Entry 4AZJ (X-ray diffraction, 1.50 A resolution); this record covers chains A and B.

[Chain A (and B)]
Protein: Phosphoserine aminotransferase
Source organism: Bacillus alcalophilus
Notes: EC 2.6.1.52; chain B of this document is another copy of the same molecule, construct and numbering; everything in this record applies to it too
Reference sequence: Q9RME2 (SERC_BACAO); residues 1-360 here correspond to UniProt positions 2-361 (UniProt number = residue number + 1)
Chain sequence (360 residues; each row starts with the number of its first residue):
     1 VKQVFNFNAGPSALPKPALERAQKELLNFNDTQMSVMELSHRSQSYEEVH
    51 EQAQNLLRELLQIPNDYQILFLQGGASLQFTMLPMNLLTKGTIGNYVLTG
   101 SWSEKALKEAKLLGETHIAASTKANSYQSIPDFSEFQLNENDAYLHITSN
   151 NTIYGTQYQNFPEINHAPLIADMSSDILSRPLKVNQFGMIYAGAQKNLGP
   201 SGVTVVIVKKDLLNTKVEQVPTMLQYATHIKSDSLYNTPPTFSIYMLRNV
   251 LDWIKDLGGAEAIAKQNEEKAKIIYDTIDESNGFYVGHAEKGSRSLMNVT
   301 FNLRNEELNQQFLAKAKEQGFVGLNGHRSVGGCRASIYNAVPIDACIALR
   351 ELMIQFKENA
Metal / ion sites: Na+: Asp276, Asp279
Residues lining bound ligands:
  - pyridoxal phosphate / phosphoserine, molecule 1: Ala9, Gly74, Gly75, Ala76, Ser77, Phe80, Trp102, Thr148, Asn150, Thr152, Ile153, Asp172, Ser174, Ser175, Gln195, Lys196, His327, Arg328, Arg334
  - pyridoxal phosphate / phosphoserine, molecule 2: His41, Arg42, Asn237, Thr238
Swiss-Prot annotation at these positions:
  - binding site (L-glutamate): Arg42
  - binding site (pyridoxal 5'-phosphate): Ala76, Ser77, Trp102, Thr152, Asp172, Gln195, Asn237, Thr238
  - modified residue: Lys196 (N6-(pyridoxal phosphate)lysine)

[Chain A / chain B interface]
Residue-residue contacts (103; chain A residue first):
  Val4(A) - Thr32(B)
  Val4(A) - Gln33(B)
  Val4(A) - Met34(B)  hydrophobic
  Asn6(A) - Met34(B)
  Asn6(A) - Glu38(B)  hydrogen bond (side chain-backbone)
  Asn8(A) - Met34(B)
  Asn8(A) - Glu38(B)  hydrogen bond (side chain-backbone)
  Asn8(A) - Leu39(B)
  Asn8(A) - Ser40(B)
  Gly10(A) - His41(B)  hydrogen bond (backbone-side chain)
  Pro11(A) - Met37(B)
  Pro11(A) - Leu39(B)
  Pro11(A) - His41(B)
  Pro11(A) - Thr238(B)
  Ser12(A) - Glu38(B)
  Ala13(A) - Glu38(B)
  Leu14(A) - Met37(B)  hydrophobic
  Leu14(A) - Glu38(B)  hydrogen bond (backbone-side chain)
  Lys16(A) - Leu27(B)
  Leu19(A) - Leu26(B)
  Leu19(A) - Leu27(B)  hydrophobic
  Leu19(A) - Ser35(B)
  Leu19(A) - Met37(B)  hydrophobic
  Leu19(A) - Glu38(B)
  Ala22(A) - Leu26(B)  hydrophobic
  Gln23(A) - Gln23(B)  hydrogen bond (side chain-backbone)
  Gln23(A) - Lys24(B)
  Gln23(A) - Leu26(B)
  Gln23(A) - Leu27(B)
  Lys24(A) - Gln23(B)
  Leu26(A) - Leu19(B)
  Leu26(A) - Gln23(B)
  Leu27(A) - Leu19(B)  hydrophobic
  Leu27(A) - Gln23(B)
  Thr32(A) - Val4(B)
  Gln33(A) - Val4(B)
  Met34(A) - Asn6(B)
  Met34(A) - Val322(B)  hydrophobic
  Ser35(A) - Leu19(B)
  Met37(A) - Pro11(B)
  Met37(A) - Ser12(B)
  Met37(A) - Leu14(B)  hydrophobic
  Met37(A) - Leu19(B)  hydrophobic
  Met37(A) - Phe242(B)  hydrophobic
  Glu38(A) - Asn6(B)  hydrogen bond (backbone-side chain)
  Glu38(A) - Asn8(B)  hydrogen bond (backbone-side chain)
  Glu38(A) - Ser12(B)
  Glu38(A) - Ala13(B)
  Glu38(A) - Leu14(B)  hydrogen bond (side chain-backbone)
  Glu38(A) - Leu19(B)
  Leu39(A) - Asn8(B)
  Leu39(A) - Pro11(B)
  Ser40(A) - Asn8(B)
  His41(A) - Gly10(B)  hydrogen bond (side chain-backbone)
  His41(A) - Pro11(B)
  Arg42(A) - Arg328(B)
  Gln73(A) - Gln73(B)
  Gln73(A) - Gly74(B)  hydrogen bond (side chain-backbone)
  Gln73(A) - Gly75(B)
  Gln73(A) - Gly202(B)
  Gly74(A) - Gln73(B)  hydrogen bond (backbone-side chain)
  Gly74(A) - Met223(B)
  Gly74(A) - Asn237(B)  hydrogen bond (backbone-side chain)
  Gly75(A) - Gln73(B)
  Ser77(A) - Met223(B)
  Ser77(A) - Asn237(B)
  Thr81(A) - Pro221(B)
  Met85(A) - Pro221(B)  hydrophobic
  Lys105(A) - Tyr236(B)
  Glu109(A) - Pro221(B)
  Glu109(A) - Thr222(B)  hydrogen bond
  Leu112(A) - Gln219(B)
  Leu112(A) - Val220(B)
  Leu112(A) - Pro221(B)
  Gln195(A) - Thr238(B)  hydrogen bond
  Ser201(A) - Thr238(B)
  Ser201(A) - Pro239(B)  hydrogen bond (side chain-backbone)
  Ser201(A) - Pro240(B)
  Ser201(A) - Thr241(B)  hydrogen bond (side chain-backbone)
  Gly202(A) - Gln73(B)
  Gln219(A) - Leu112(B)
  Val220(A) - Leu112(B)
  Pro221(A) - Thr81(B)
  Pro221(A) - Met85(B)  hydrophobic
  Pro221(A) - Glu109(B)
  Pro221(A) - Leu112(B)
  Thr222(A) - Glu109(B)  hydrogen bond
  Met223(A) - Gly74(B)
  Met223(A) - Ser77(B)
  Leu224(A) - Met85(B)  hydrophobic
  Leu224(A) - Leu224(B)  hydrophobic
  Tyr236(A) - Lys105(B)
  Asn237(A) - Gly74(B)  hydrogen bond (side chain-backbone)
  Asn237(A) - Ser77(B)
  Thr238(A) - Pro11(B)
  Thr238(A) - Gln195(B)  hydrogen bond
  Thr238(A) - Ser201(B)
  Pro239(A) - Ser201(B)  hydrogen bond (backbone-side chain)
  Pro240(A) - Ser201(B)
  Thr241(A) - Ser201(B)  hydrogen bond (backbone-side chain)
  Phe242(A) - Met37(B)  hydrophobic
  Phe242(A) - Phe242(B)  hydrophobic
  Arg328(A) - Arg42(B)
Interface residues without a listed pair, chain A (57 interface residues in all): Glu20, Leu78, Lys108, Pro200, Met246, Val322
Interface residues without a listed pair, chain B (56 interface residues in all): Glu20, Ala22, Leu78, Lys108, Pro200, Met246

[Summary]
57 residues of chain A and 56 residues of chain B are in contact; the contacts include 21 hydrogen bonds.
Polar contacts include Asn6(A)-Glu38(B), Asn8(A)-Glu38(B) and Gly10(A)-His41(B). Ligands of chain A: pyridoxal
phosphate / phosphoserine.
Chain A and chain B are both Phosphoserine aminotransferase (Bacillus alcalophilus); the structure, Structural
basis of L-phosphoserine binding to Bacillus alcalophilus phosphoserine aminotransferase, was determined by
X-ray diffraction, deposited together with 4AZK.
